Entry 8Z96 (X-ray diffraction, 3.36 A resolution); this record covers chains A and C of the 4 polymer chains in the assembly.

[Chain A]
Name: Piwi domain-containing protein
Organism: Thermoflavifilum thermophilum
Reference sequence: A0A1I7NFD7 (A0A1I7NFD7_9BACT); residues 1-507 here = UniProt positions 1-507
Sequence (507 residues; row label = number of the first residue in the row):
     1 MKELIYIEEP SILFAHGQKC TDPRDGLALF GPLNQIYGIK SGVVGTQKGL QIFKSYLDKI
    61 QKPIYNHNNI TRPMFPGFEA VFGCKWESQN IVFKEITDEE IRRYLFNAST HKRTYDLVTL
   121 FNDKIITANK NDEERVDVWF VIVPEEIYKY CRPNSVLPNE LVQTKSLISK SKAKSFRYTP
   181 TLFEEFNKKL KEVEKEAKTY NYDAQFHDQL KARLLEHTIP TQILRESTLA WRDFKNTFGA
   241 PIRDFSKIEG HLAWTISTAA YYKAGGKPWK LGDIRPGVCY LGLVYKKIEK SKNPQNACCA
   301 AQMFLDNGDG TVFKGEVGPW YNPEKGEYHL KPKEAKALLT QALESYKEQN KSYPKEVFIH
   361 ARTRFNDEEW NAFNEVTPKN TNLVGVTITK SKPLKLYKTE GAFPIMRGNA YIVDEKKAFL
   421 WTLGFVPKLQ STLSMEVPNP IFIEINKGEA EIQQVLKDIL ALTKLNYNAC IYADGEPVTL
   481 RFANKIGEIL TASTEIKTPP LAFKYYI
Not modelled in the structure: 170-202
From the paper describing this entry:
  - binding site for the 21-nt DNA strand (chain C): Arg-72, Asn-484
  - binding site for the 21-nt DNA strand: Tyr-148, His-207, Thr-228, Leu-252, Thr-255, Asn-439, Asp-474, Glu-476, Arg-481

[Chain C]
Molecule: 21-nt DNA strand
Sequence (21 nucleotides; numbered 1 to 21; the number before each row is that of its first residue):
     1 TGAGGTAGTA GGTTGTATAG T

[Interface between chain A and chain C]
Residue-residue contacts - 11 pairs, chain A then chain C:
  Arg-72(A) with DT1(C), salt bridge to the phosphate
  Arg-152(A) with DG5(C), salt bridge to the phosphate
  Arg-243(A) with DG4(C), salt bridge to the phosphate
  Phe-245(A) with DT1(C), base contact
  Lys-247(A) with DT1(C), sugar contact
  Ile-248(A) with DT1(C), base contact
  Arg-362(A) with DG8(C), phosphate contact
  Ser-391(A) with DG8(C), phosphate contact; DT9(C), hydrogen bond to the phosphate
  Asn-484(A) with DT6(C), hydrogen bond to the phosphate; DA7(C), hydrogen bond to the phosphate
Other interface residues (no listed pair), chain A (12 interface residues in all): His-251, Lys-286, Lys-390
Other interface residues (no listed pair), chain C (8 interface residues in all): DA3

[In short]
Chain A and chain C form an interface of 12 and 8 residues respectively, with 3 hydrogen bonds and 3 salt
bridges. Polar contacts include Ser-391(A)/DT9(C), Asn-484(A)/DT6(C) and Asn-484(A)/DA7(C). From the paper: a
binding site for the 21-nt DNA strand at Tyr-148(A), His-207(A) and Thr-228(A) among others; a binding site
for the 21-nt DNA strand (chain C) at Arg-72(A) and Asn-484(A).
Chain A is Piwi domain-containing protein (Thermoflavifilum thermophilum) and chain C is a 21-nt DNA strand;
the structure, Crystal structure of CrtAgo/TIR-APAZ in complex with guide DNA and 21-nt target DNA, was
determined by X-ray diffraction (same publication as 8Z8Y, 8Z92, 9L9W and 9L9X).
